Entry 2PM4 (X-ray diffraction, 1.95 A resolution); this record covers chain A.

# Chain A
Molecule: Neutrophil defensin 1 (HNP-1) (HP-1) (HP1) (Defensin, alpha 1)
Organism: Homo sapiens
UniProt: P59665 (DEF1_HUMAN); residues 1-30 here correspond to UniProt positions 65-94 (UniProt number = residue number + 64)
Amino-acid sequence (30 residues; numbered 1 to 30; the number before each row is that of its first residue):
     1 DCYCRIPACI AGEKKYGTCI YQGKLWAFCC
Differences from the reference sequence: conflict D1 (Ala65 in P59665); engineered mutation K14 (Arg78 in P59665), K15 (Arg79 in P59665), K24 (Arg88 in P59665)
Disulfides: C2-C30, C4-C19, C9-C29
UniProt features mapped onto this chain:
  - modified residue: Y21 (Phosphotyrosine)

# In short
Chain A is Neutrophil defensin 1 (HNP-1) (HP-1) (HP1) (Defensin, alpha 1) (Homo sapiens); the structure, Human
alpha-defensin 1 (multiple Arg->Lys mutant), was determined by X-ray diffraction, deposited together with
2PLZ.
